6FKF - chains g and e of the 26 polymer chains in the assembly; structure by electron microscopy, 3.15 A resolution.

== Chain g ==
Name: ATP synthase gamma chain, chloroplastic
Organism: Spinacia oleracea
Reference sequence: P05435 (ATPG_SPIOL); numbering as in UniProt (aligned over 1-364)
Chain sequence (364 residues; row label = number of the first residue in the row):
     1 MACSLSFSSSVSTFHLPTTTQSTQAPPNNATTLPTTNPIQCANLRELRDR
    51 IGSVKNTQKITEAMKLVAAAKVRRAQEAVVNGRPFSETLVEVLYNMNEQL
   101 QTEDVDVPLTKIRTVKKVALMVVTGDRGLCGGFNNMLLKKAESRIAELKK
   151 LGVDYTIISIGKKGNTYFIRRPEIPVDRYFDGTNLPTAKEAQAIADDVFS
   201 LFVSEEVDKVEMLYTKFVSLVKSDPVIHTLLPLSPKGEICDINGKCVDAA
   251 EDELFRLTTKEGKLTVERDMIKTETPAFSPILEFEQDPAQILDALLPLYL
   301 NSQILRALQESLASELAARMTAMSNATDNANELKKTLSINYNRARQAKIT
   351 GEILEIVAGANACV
Not modelled in the structure: 1-42, 364
UniProt features mapped onto this chain:
  - active site: C130
Disulfides: C240-C246
Reported in the primary citation:
  - contacts within the chain: F217-F255 (pi stacking), H228-D241

== Chain e ==
Name: ATP synthase epsilon chain, chloroplastic
Organism: Spinacia oleracea
Reference sequence: P00833 (ATPE_SPIOL); numbering as in UniProt (aligned over 1-134)
Chain sequence (134 residues; row label = number of the first residue in the row):
     1 MTLNLCVLTPNRSIWNSEVKEIILSTNSGQIGVLPNHAPTATAVDIGILR
    51 IRLNDQWLTLALMGGFARIGNNEITILVNDAERGSDIDPQEAQQTLEIAE
   101 ANLRKAEGKRQKIEANLALRRARTRVEASNTISS
Not modelled in the structure: 132-134

== Chain g / chain e interface ==
Residue-residue contacts (64):
  N81(g) - N11(e)
  G82(g) - P10(e)
  G82(g) - N11(e)
  P84(g) - L8(e)
  F85(g) - L8(e)  hydrophobic
  F85(g) - T9(e)
  F85(g) - P10(e)  hydrophobic
  F85(g) - L77(e)  hydrophobic
  T88(g) - L77(e)
  L89(g) - L77(e)  hydrophobic
  V92(g) - F66(e)  hydrophobic
  R178(g) - E114(e)  salt bridge
  P186(g) - N11(e)
  T187(g) - N11(e)
  A188(g) - N11(e)
  A188(g) - N79(e)
  A188(g) - D80(e)
  K189(g) - D80(e)
  K189(g) - E82(e)  salt bridge
  K189(g) - R125(e)
  Q192(g) - N79(e)
  Q192(g) - R121(e)  hydrogen bond
  D196(g) - R121(e)  salt bridge
  D197(g) - R110(e)  salt bridge
  F199(g) - I113(e)  hydrophobic
  F199(g) - L117(e)  hydrophobic
  S200(g) - R110(e)
  S200(g) - I113(e)
  L201(g) - R110(e)
  V203(g) - I113(e)  hydrophobic
  S204(g) - K109(e)
  E206(g) - R110(e)  salt bridge
  S279(g) - P39(e)
  L282(g) - P39(e)
  L282(g) - T40(e)
  L282(g) - A41(e)
  E283(g) - P39(e)  hydrogen bond (backbone-backbone)
  E283(g) - T40(e)  hydrogen bond
  E283(g) - A41(e)  hydrogen bond (backbone-backbone)
  F284(g) - A41(e)
  E285(g) - S28(e)
  E285(g) - I31(e)
  E285(g) - A41(e)  hydrogen bond (backbone-backbone)
  E285(g) - T42(e)
  Q286(g) - T26(e)  hydrogen bond
  Q286(g) - N27(e)
  Q286(g) - S28(e)
  Q286(g) - A43(e)  hydrogen bond (side chain-backbone)
  Q290(g) - N27(e)
  I291(g) - A41(e)
  I291(g) - A43(e)  hydrophobic
  I291(g) - F66(e)  hydrophobic
  A294(g) - A43(e)  hydrophobic
  A294(g) - G65(e)
  L295(g) - F66(e)  hydrophobic
  L298(g) - G64(e)
  L298(g) - G65(e)
  L298(g) - F66(e)
  L298(g) - L77(e)
  L298(g) - V78(e)
  L298(g) - N79(e)
  N301(g) - N79(e)  hydrogen bond (side chain-backbone)
  L305(g) - P10(e)
  L305(g) - N11(e)
Other interface residues (no listed pair), chain g (39 interface residues in all): E91, E205, I281, P297, S302
Other interface residues (no listed pair), chain e (31 interface residues in all): R68, I69, T75

== In short ==
39 residues of chain g and 31 residues of chain e are in contact; the contacts include 8 hydrogen bonds and 5
salt bridges. Polar pairs include R178(g)-E114(e), K189(g)-E82(e) and D196(g)-R121(e). UniProt lists
active-site residue C130(g) on chain g. The paper reports contacts within the chain involving F217(g), F255(g)
and H228(g) among others.
Chain g is ATP synthase gamma chain, chloroplastic and chain e is ATP synthase epsilon chain, chloroplastic,
both from Spinacia oleracea; the structure, Chloroplast F1Fo conformation 1, was determined by electron
microscopy (same publication as 6FKH and 6FKI).
